6HUM - chains K and M of the 18 polymer chains in the assembly; structure by electron microscopy, 3.34 A resolution.

# Chain K
Name: NAD(P)H-quinone oxidoreductase subunit K
From: Thermosynechococcus elongatus BP-1
Notes: EC 1.6.5.-
UniProt: Q8DKZ4 (NDHK_THEEB); residue numbers follow UniProt; this construct covers 1-237
Sequence (237 residues; each row starts with the number of its first residue):
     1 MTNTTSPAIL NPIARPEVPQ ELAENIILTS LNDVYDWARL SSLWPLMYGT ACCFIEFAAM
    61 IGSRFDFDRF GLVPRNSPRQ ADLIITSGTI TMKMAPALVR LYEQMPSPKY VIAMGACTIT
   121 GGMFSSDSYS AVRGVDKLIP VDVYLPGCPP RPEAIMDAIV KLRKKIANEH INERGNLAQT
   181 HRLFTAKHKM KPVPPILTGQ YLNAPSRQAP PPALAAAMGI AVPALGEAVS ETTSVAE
Not modelled in the structure: 1-6, 213-237
Metal / ion sites: 4Fe-4S cluster Fe: C52, C53, C117, C148
Small-molecule neighbours: 4Fe-4S cluster (SF4): A51, C52, C53, G88, T89, G115, A116, C117, M123, C148, P149
UniProt features mapped onto this chain:
  - binding site ([4Fe-4S] cluster): C52, C53, C117, C148

# Chain M
Name: NAD(P)H-quinone oxidoreductase subunit M
From: Thermosynechococcus elongatus BP-1
Notes: EC 1.6.5.-
UniProt: Q8DLN5 (NDHM_THEEB); residues 1-111 here = UniProt positions 1-111
Sequence (111 residues; numbered 1 to 111; the number before each row is that of its first residue):
     1 MLLKSTTRHV HIYAGHVVDG EVHPDTETLT LNVDPDNELE WNEAALAKVE AKFRELVANA
    61 AGEDLTEYNL RRIGSDLEHF IRSLLMQGEI GYNLNSRVRN YSLGIPRVNH S
Not modelled in the structure: 111

# Chain K / chain M interface
Pairs across the interface - 91 pairs, chain K then chain M:
  P7(K) - Q87(M)
  P7(K) - N109(M)  hydrogen bond (backbone-side chain)
  A8(K) - V108(M)
  I9(K) - R107(M)
  L10(K) - M86(M)
  L10(K) - P106(M)
  L10(K) - R107(M)  hydrogen bond (backbone-backbone)
  L10(K) - N109(M)
  N11(K) - L85(M)  hydrogen bond (backbone-backbone)
  N11(K) - M86(M)
  N11(K) - Y92(M)
  N11(K) - I105(M)  hydrogen bond (side chain-backbone)
  N11(K) - P106(M)
  P12(K) - L85(M)
  P12(K) - I90(M)
  P12(K) - G91(M)
  P12(K) - Y92(M)  hydrogen bond (backbone-backbone)
  I13(K) - L94(M)  hydrophobic
  I13(K) - Y101(M)
  A14(K) - E40(M)
  A14(K) - Y92(M)
  P16(K) - L94(M)
  Q20(K) - N95(M)  hydrogen bond
  M92(K) - R71(M)
  P96(K) - T6(M)
  V99(K) - T6(M)
  V99(K) - H11(M)
  R100(K) - L2(M)
  R100(K) - K4(M)
  E103(K) - H11(M)  salt bridge
  D136(K) - R8(M)  hydrogen bond (backbone-side chain)
  D136(K) - N100(M)  hydrogen bond
  D136(K) - S102(M)
  K137(K) - R8(M)  hydrogen bond (backbone-backbone)
  L138(K) - T6(M)
  L138(K) - R8(M)
  I139(K) - R8(M)
  P140(K) - R8(M)
  P140(K) - D36(M)
  P140(K) - N100(M)
  V141(K) - V98(M)
  V141(K) - N100(M)  hydrogen bond (backbone-side chain)
  D142(K) - V98(M)
  Y144(K) - N100(M)
  E173(K) - S96(M)
  N176(K) - N95(M)
  N176(K) - R97(M)
  A178(K) - N37(M)
  Q179(K) - P35(M)
  Q179(K) - D36(M)  hydrogen bond
  T180(K) - D34(M)
  T180(K) - P35(M)
  T180(K) - N37(M)
  R182(K) - L31(M)
  R182(K) - N32(M)
  R182(K) - V33(M)  hydrogen bond (backbone-backbone)
  R182(K) - D34(M)  salt bridge
  R182(K) - N37(M)  hydrogen bond
  R182(K) - W41(M)
  R182(K) - L46(M)
  L183(K) - L31(M)
  L183(K) - N32(M)
  F184(K) - T30(M)
  F184(K) - L31(M)
  F184(K) - L46(M)  hydrophobic
  F184(K) - E50(M)
  T185(K) - T28(M)
  T185(K) - L29(M)
  T185(K) - R54(M)  hydrogen bond (backbone-side chain)
  A186(K) - T28(M)  hydrogen bond (backbone-backbone)
  A186(K) - L29(M)
  A186(K) - F53(M)  hydrophobic
  A186(K) - R54(M)
  K187(K) - E27(M)
  H188(K) - T26(M)  hydrogen bond (side chain-backbone)
  H188(K) - E27(M)  hydrogen bond (backbone-side chain)
  H188(K) - L29(M)
  H188(K) - V57(M)
  H188(K) - L65(M)
  K189(K) - A61(M)
  K189(K) - G62(M)
  M190(K) - L29(M)  hydrophobic
  M190(K) - A61(M)  hydrophobic
  M190(K) - E63(M)
  M190(K) - D64(M)
  M190(K) - L65(M)  hydrogen bond (backbone-backbone)
  K191(K) - G62(M)
  K191(K) - D64(M)
  K191(K) - L65(M)
  P192(K) - L65(M)  hydrophobic
  V193(K) - D64(M)
Interface residues without a listed pair, chain K (41 interface residues in all): K165
Interface residues without a listed pair, chain M (55 interface residues in all): T7, Y13, V17, L70, G88, G104

# In short
The interface between chain K and chain M involves 41 residues on one side and 55 on the other; the contacts
include 18 hydrogen bonds and 2 salt bridges. Polar pairs include E103(K)-H11(M), R182(K)-D34(M) and
P7(K)-N109(M). Chain K binds 4Fe-4S cluster.
Here chain K is NAD(P)H-quinone oxidoreductase subunit K and chain M is NAD(P)H-quinone oxidoreductase subunit
M, both from Thermosynechococcus elongatus BP-1. Entry 6HUM (Structure of the photosynthetic complex I from
Thermosynechococcus elongatus) was determined by electron microscopy (same publication as 6A7K).
